PDB entry 7EGM | electron microscopy, 3.60 A resolution | chains B and H of the 8 polymer chains in the assembly

== Chain B ==
Protein: SWI/SNF chromatin-remodeling complex subunit SWI1
Organism: Saccharomyces cerevisiae (strain ATCC 204508 / S288c)
UniProt: P09547 (SWI1_YEAST); numbering as in UniProt (aligned over 251-1314)
Sequence (1093 residues; numbered 251 to 1343; the number before each row is that of its first residue):
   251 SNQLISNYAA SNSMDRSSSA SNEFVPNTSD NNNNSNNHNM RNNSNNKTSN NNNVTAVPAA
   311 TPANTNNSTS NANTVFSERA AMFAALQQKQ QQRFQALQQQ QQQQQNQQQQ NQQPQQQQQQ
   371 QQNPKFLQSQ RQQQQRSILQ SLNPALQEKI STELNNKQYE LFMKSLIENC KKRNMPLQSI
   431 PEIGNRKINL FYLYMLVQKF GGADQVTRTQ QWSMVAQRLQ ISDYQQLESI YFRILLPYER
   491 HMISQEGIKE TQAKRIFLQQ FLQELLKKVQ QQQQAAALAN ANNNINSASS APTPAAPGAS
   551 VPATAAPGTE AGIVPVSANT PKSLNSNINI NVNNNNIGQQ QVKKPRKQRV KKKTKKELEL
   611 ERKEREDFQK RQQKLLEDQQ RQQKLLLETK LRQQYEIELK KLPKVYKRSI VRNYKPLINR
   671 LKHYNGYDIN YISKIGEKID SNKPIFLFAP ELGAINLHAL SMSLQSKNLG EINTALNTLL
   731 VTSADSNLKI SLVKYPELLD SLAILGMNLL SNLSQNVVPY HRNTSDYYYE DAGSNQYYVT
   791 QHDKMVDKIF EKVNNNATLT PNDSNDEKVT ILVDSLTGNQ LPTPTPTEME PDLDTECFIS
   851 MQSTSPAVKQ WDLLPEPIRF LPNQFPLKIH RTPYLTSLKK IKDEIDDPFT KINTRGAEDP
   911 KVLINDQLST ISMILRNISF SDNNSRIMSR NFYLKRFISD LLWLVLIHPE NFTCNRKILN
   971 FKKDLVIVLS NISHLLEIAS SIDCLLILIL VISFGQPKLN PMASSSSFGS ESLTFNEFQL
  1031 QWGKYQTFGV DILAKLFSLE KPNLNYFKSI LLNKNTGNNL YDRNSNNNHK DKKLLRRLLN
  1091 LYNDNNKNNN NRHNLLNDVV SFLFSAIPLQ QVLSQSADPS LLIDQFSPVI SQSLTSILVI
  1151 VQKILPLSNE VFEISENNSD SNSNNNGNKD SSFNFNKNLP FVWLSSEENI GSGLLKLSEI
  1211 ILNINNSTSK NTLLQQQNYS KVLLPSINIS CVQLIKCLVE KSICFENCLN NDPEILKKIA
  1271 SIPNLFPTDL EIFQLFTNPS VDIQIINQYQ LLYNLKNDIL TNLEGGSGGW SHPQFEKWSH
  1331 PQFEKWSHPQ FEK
Unresolved in the structure: 251-675, 782-790, 807-854, 1010-1020, 1064-1077, 1094-1101, 1126-1128, 1157-1182, 1218-1230, 1315-1343
Differences from the reference sequence: expression tag (1315-1343)
UniProt features mapped onto this chain:
  - zinc finger: Cys1241 to Cys1258 (C4-type)

== Chain H ==
Protein: Transcription regulatory protein SNF12
Organism: Saccharomyces cerevisiae (strain ATCC 204508 / S288c)
UniProt: P53628 (SNF12_YEAST); residue numbers follow UniProt; this construct covers 1-566
Sequence (566 residues; numbered 1 to 566; the number before each row is that of its first residue):
     1 MSKVMKPSNG KGSRKSSKAA TPDTKNFFHA KKKDPVNQDK ANNASQITPT VPHSHPSDMV
    61 IPDHLAELIP ELYSFQQLVD SEKRLDHFIH LRNLHMKRMV AQWERSKLSQ EFLYPHLNFP
   121 NVKFLRIFIS NVSENQPWQM DTNNEADLMA LENATWTMRI EGRLLDNVQA NDPAREKFSS
   181 FIESIVVDFK NKENDNVPST KFNAAPEENA TEGPSDKKLN LNLPLQFSLP NGDNSTTTNT
   241 DQNNATMGEE TAKKDMSSTT PKLESVKWQY DPNNPVDFDG LDIKRVGSEN VECTISILRK
   301 SSPEEPFMSY SPQLTAIIGL KSGTSHDAIF SIYKYIHLNE LLTNDESAFE NLMGNRNNHN
   361 SNTSTSKMLD AASSQVSIVK LDTQLITLLP SSLKESSPDT MKLTDLLSLI NSTHLLPLQP
   421 IEIDYTVRVD KASTYGELVL DIEVPDVNAL KFNNTQRESQ IGAAELNENA RELEQIKPKI
   481 ALQDKEITSV LSNLHESNKR YRFFKKISED PVKALNECIA STSNALKVLS GDEGYNEDMV
   541 RRANFYKENE AMLRENIEVI LSNGRM
Unresolved in the structure: 1-52, 139-152, 191-262, 271-277, 346-374, 445-448
What the authors report for this chain:
  - mutagenesis - G287K: decreased growth in response to elevated salt condition at 37  degC
  - mutagenesis - G287K: increased growth in response to copper sulfate

== Chain B / chain H interface ==
Pairs across the interface (59; chain B residue first):
  Tyr677(B) with Leu526(H), hydrophobic
  Ile679(B) with Leu526(H), hydrophobic; Leu529(H), hydrophobic
  Ile682(B) with Ser530(H)
  Ser683(B) with Leu529(H)
  Gly686(B) with Leu529(H); Ser530(H)
  Asp690(B) with Gly531(H)
  Lys693(B) with Gly531(H)
  Tyr770(B) with Glu555(H)
  His771(B) with Ala551(H); Met552(H); Glu555(H), salt bridge
  Asn773(B) with Arg554(H)
  Lys889(B) with Ser57(H); Asp58(H), salt bridge
  Lys892(B) with Asp58(H), salt bridge
  Asp893(B) with His64(H), salt bridge; His495(H), salt bridge
  Asp896(B) with Lys499(H), salt bridge
  Pro898(B) with Ser521(H), hydrogen bond (backbone-side chain)
  Phe899(B) with Phe503(H), hydrophobic; Glu517(H); Cys518(H), hydrophobic
  Asn903(B) with Val528(H)
  Arg905(B) with Glu533(H), salt bridge
  Ala907(B) with Tyr535(H)
  Gln1031(B) with Ser54(H), hydrogen bond
  Trp1032(B) with Pro56(H)
  Gln1120(B) with His87(H); His90(H)
  Leu1123(B) with His90(H); Leu94(H)
  Ser1124(B) with His90(H)
  Glu1197(B) with Arg84(H), salt bridge
  Glu1198(B) with His87(H); Leu91(H)
  Asn1199(B) with Leu91(H)
  Lys1206(B) with Arg98(H)
  Glu1209(B) with Arg98(H), salt bridge
  Asn1274(B) with His95(H); Arg98(H)
  Thr1278(B) with Gln102(H)
  Asp1279(B) with Phe330(H); Lys334(H), salt bridge
  Leu1280(B) with Gln102(H); Ser106(H); Phe330(H), hydrophobic
  Ile1282(B) with Tyr333(H), hydrogen bond (backbone-side chain)
  Phe1283(B) with His326(H); Ile329(H), hydrophobic; Phe330(H), hydrophobic; Tyr333(H)
  Gln1284(B) with Arg105(H)
  Phe1286(B) with Tyr333(H); His337(H); Leu403(H)
  Ile1293(B) with Gln375(H)
  Ile1296(B) with Val376(H), hydrophobic
Interface residues without a listed pair, chain B (49 interface residues in all): Ile689, Arg772, Leu885, Leu888, Thr900, Glu908, Asn1026, Glu1281, Thr1287, Tyr1303
Interface residues without a listed pair, chain H (49 interface residues in all): Val60, Pro62, Lys83, Asp86, Leu407, Ala514, Asn524, Lys527

== Overview ==
The chain B/chain H interface involves 49 residues from each chain, with 3 hydrogen bonds and 10 salt bridges.
Polar pairs include His771(B)-Glu555(H), Lys889(B)-Asp58(H) and Lys892(B)-Asp58(H). The paper reports that
G287K of chain H reduces growth in response to elevated salt condition at 37  degC; G287K of chain H increases
growth in response to copper sulfate.
Chain B is SWI/SNF chromatin-remodeling complex subunit SWI1 and chain H is Transcription regulatory protein
SNF12, both from Saccharomyces cerevisiae (strain ATCC 204508 / S288c); the structure, The SRM module of
SWI/SNF-nucleosome complex, was determined by electron microscopy together with 7EG6 and 7EGP from the same
study.
